Entry 9IHF (electron microscopy, 3.16 A resolution); this record covers chains H and I of the 16 polymer chains in the assembly.

# Chain H
Name: Histone H2B 1.1
Source organism: Xenopus laevis
Reference sequence: P02281 (H2B11_XENLA); residues 26-121 here correspond to UniProt positions 30-125 (UniProt number = residue number + 4)
Amino-acid sequence (96 residues; row label = number of the first residue in the row):
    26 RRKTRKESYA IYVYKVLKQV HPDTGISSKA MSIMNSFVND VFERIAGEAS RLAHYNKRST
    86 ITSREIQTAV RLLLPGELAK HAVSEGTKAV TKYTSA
Unresolved in the structure: 26-27
Differences from the reference sequence: conflict Thr29 (Ser33 in P02281)
UniProt features mapped onto this chain:
  - glycosylation: Ser109 (O-linked (GlcNAc) serine)
  - cross-link: Lys117 (Glycyl lysine isopeptide (Lys-Gly) (interchain with G-Cter in ubiquitin))

# Chain I
Molecule: Widom-601 DNA
Sequence (147 nucleotides; numbered -73 to 73; the number before each row is that of its first residue; numbers below 1 keep their minus sign (DA-73 is residue -73)):
   -73 ATCGGATGTA TATATCTGAC ACGTGCCTGG AGACTAGGGA GTAATCCCCT TGGCGGTTAA
   -13 AACGCGGGGG ACAGCGCGTA CGTGCGTTTA AGCGGTGCTA GAGCTGTCTA CGACCAATTG
    47 AGCGGCCTCG GCACCGGGAT TCTCGAT
Unresolved in the structure: -73, 61-73

# How chain H and chain I interact
Contacting residue pairs (12; chain H residue first):
  Lys28(H) - DG51(I)  phosphate contact
  Thr29(H) - DG50(I)  phosphate contact
  Arg30(H) - DG48(I)  base contact
  Arg30(H) - DC49(I)  phosphate contact
  Arg30(H) - DG50(I)  phosphate contact
  Lys31(H) - DC49(I)  phosphate contact
  Lys31(H) - DG50(I)  hydrogen bond to the phosphate
  Glu32(H) - DC49(I)  phosphate contact
  Ser33(H) - DC49(I)  phosphate contact
  Ile36(H) - DG48(I)  phosphate contact
  Ile36(H) - DC49(I)  phosphate contact
  Tyr37(H) - DG48(I)  hydrogen bond to the phosphate
Other interface residues (no listed pair), chain H (9 interface residues in all): Lys40

# Summary
The interface between chain H and chain I involves 9 residues on one side and 4 on the other, with 2 hydrogen
bonds. Polar pairs include Lys31(H)-DG50(I) and Tyr37(H)-DG48(I).
Chain H is Histone H2B 1.1 (Xenopus laevis) and chain I is Widom-601 DNA; the structure, Nucleosome core
particle bound by one monomer and one dimer of of DTT-reduced native myeloperoxidase, was determined by
electron microscopy (same publication as 9GEN, 9GEO, 9GEP, 9GEQ, 9GER, 9IHD and 9IHE).
